1ZHW - chain A; structure by X-ray diffraction, 1.70 A resolution.

# Chain A
Protein: KES1 protein
Organism: Saccharomyces cerevisiae
UniProtKB: P35844 (KES1_YEAST); residue numbers follow UniProt; this construct covers 2-434
Amino-acid sequence (438 residues; numbered -3 to 434; the number before each row is that of its first residue; numbers below 1 keep their minus sign (Gly-3 is residue -3)):
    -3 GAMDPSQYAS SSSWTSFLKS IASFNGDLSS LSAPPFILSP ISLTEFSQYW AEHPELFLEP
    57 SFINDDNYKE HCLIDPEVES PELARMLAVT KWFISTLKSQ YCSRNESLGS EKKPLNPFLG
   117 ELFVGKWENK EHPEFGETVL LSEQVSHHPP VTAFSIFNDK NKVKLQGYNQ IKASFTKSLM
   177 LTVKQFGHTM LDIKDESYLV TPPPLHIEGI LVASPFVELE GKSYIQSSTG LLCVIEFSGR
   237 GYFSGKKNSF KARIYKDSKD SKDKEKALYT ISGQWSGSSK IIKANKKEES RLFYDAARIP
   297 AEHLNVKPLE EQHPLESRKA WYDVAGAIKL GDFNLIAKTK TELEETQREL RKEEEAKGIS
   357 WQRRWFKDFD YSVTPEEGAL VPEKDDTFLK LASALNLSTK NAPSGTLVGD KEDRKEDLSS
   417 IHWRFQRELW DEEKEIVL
Unresolved in the structure: -3 to -2
Differences from the reference sequence: cloning artifact (-3 to 1)
Curated features (UniProtKB/Swiss-Prot):
  - region: Ser7 to Ala29 (ALPS motif)
  - binding site (a 1,2-diacyl-sn-glycero-3-phospho-(1D-myo-inositol 4-phosphate)): Leu24 to Ala29, Lys109 to Asn112, His143, His144, Lys336, Glu340, Arg344
  - binding site (20-hydroxycholesterol): Gln96
  - binding site (25-hydroxycholesterol): Gln96
  - binding site (7beta-hydroxycholesterol): Gln96, Arg100
  - binding site (cholesterol): Gln96
  - binding site (ergosterol): Gln96
  - modified residue: Thr370 (Phosphothreonine), Ser389 (Phosphoserine)
Bound ions: lead (II) ion: Glu351, Asp364
Small-molecule neighbours: 20-hydroxycholesterol (HC2): Leu24, Ile33, Leu39, Phe42, Trp46, Gln96, Tyr97, Arg100, Glu107, Lys108, Lys109, Pro110, Asn165, Ile167, Leu177, Val179, Gln181, Leu201, Ile203, Ile206, Pro211, Val213
From the paper describing this entry:
  - binding site for 20-hydroxycholesterol: Gln96
  - mutagenesis - Y97F, K109A, L111D, E117A, H143A/H144A, K336A: abolished growth
  - mutagenesis - K168A: unchanged growth

# Summary
Chain A binds 20-hydroxycholesterol. Curated annotation (UniProt) lists 15 residues binding
1,2-diacyl-sn-glycero-3-phospho-(1D-myo-inositol 4-phosphate), residue binding 20-hydroxycholesterol Gln96,
residue binding 25-hydroxycholesterol Gln96 and residues binding 7beta-hydroxycholesterol Gln96 and Arg100.
From the paper: a binding site for 20-hydroxycholesterol at Gln96; Y97F, K109A and L111D, among others,
abolish growth; 7 substitutions were tested in all.
Chain A is KES1 protein (Saccharomyces cerevisiae); the structure, Structure of yeast oxysterol binding
protein Osh4 in complex with 20-hydroxycholesterol, was determined by X-ray diffraction together with 1ZHT,
1ZHX, 1ZHY and 1ZHZ from the same study.
